PDB entry 4TMP | X-ray diffraction, 2.30 A resolution | chains A and B

== Chain A ==
Protein: Protein AF-9
From: Homo sapiens
Notes: fragment: YEATS domain
UniProtKB: P42568 (AF9_HUMAN); numbering as in UniProt (aligned over 1-138)
Amino-acid sequence (141 residues; numbered -2 to 138; the number before each row is that of its first residue; numbers below 1 keep their minus sign (Gly-2 is residue -2)):
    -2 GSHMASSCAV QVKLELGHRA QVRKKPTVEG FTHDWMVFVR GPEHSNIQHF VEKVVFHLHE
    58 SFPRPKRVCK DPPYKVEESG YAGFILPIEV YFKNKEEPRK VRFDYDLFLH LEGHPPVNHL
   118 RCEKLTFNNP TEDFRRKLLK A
Not modelled in the structure: -2 to 0
Construct notes: expression tag (-2 to 0)
UniProt features mapped onto this chain:
  - region (Histone H3K9cr binding): Tyr78 to Gly80, Leu106 to Leu108
  - site (Histone H3K9cr binding): Ser58, Asp103
  - mutagenesis: Phe28 (F28A: Decreased binding to crotonylated histone H3. Decreased binding to acetylated histone H3), His56 (H56A: Decreased binding to crotonylated histone H3. Decreased binding to acetylated histone H3), Ser58 (S58A: Decreased binding to crotonylated histone H3. Decreased binding to acetylated histone H3), Phe59 (F59A: Strongly decreased binding to crotonylated histone H3. Decreased binding to acetylated histone H3), Arg61 to Lys67 (Decreased DNA-binding), Gly77 (G77A: Decreased binding to crotonylated histone H3. Decreased binding to acetylated histone H3), Tyr78 to Ala79 (Binds equally well acetylated and crotonylated histone H3), Tyr78 (Y78A: Strongly decreased binding to crotonylated histone H3. Decreased binding to acetylated histone H3; Y78W: Does not affect ability to discriminate between acetylated and crotonylated histone H3), Phe81 (F81A: Decreased binding to acetylated histone H3), Asp103 (D103A: Decreased binding to acetylated histone H3)
Reported in the primary citation:
  - mutagenesis - F28A (KD = 30.4 uM), G77A: decreased binding to Ala-arg-thr-lys-gln-thr-ala-arg-aly-ser-thr (chain B)
  - mutagenesis - G77S: abolished binding to Ala-arg-thr-lys-gln-thr-ala-arg-aly-ser-thr (chain B)
  - mutagenesis - F59A, Y78A: decreased localization to MYC and PABPC1

== Chain B ==
Protein: Ala-arg-thr-lys-gln-thr-ala-arg-aly-ser-thr
UniProtKB: P84243 (H33_HUMAN); residues 1-11 here correspond to UniProt positions 2-12 (UniProt number = residue number + 1)
Amino-acid sequence (11 residues; each row starts with the number of its first residue):
     1 ARTKQTARKS T
Not modelled in the structure: 1-2
Modified residues: Lys9 (N(6)-acetyllysine; ALY)
UniProt features mapped onto this chain:
  - modified residue: Arg2 (Asymmetric dimethylarginine), Thr3 (Phosphothreonine), Lys4 (Allysine), Gln5 (5-glutamyl dopamine), Thr6 (Phosphothreonine), Arg8 (Citrulline), Lys9 (N6,N6,N6-trimethyllysine), Ser10 (ADP-ribosylserine), Thr11 (Phosphothreonine)
Reported in the primary citation:
  - post-translational modification sites: Lys9

== Chain A / chain B interface ==
Pairs across the interface - 30 pairs, chain A then chain B:
  Phe28(A) - Lys9(B)
  His30(A) - Thr6(B)
  His56(A) - Lys9(B)
  His56(A) - Ser10(B)  hydrogen bond (side chain-backbone)
  His56(A) - Thr11(B)  hydrogen bond (side chain-backbone)
  Ser58(A) - Lys9(B)
  Phe59(A) - Lys9(B)
  Gly77(A) - Lys9(B)
  Tyr78(A) - Lys9(B)
  Ala79(A) - Ala7(B)
  Ala79(A) - Arg8(B)
  Ala79(A) - Lys9(B)
  Gly80(A) - Thr6(B)
  Gly80(A) - Ala7(B)  hydrogen bond (backbone-backbone)
  Gly80(A) - Arg8(B)
  Gly80(A) - Lys9(B)  hydrogen bond (backbone-backbone)
  Phe81(A) - Arg8(B)
  Phe81(A) - Lys9(B)
  Ile82(A) - Arg8(B)
  Asp103(A) - Arg8(B)  salt bridge
  Phe105(A) - Gln5(B)
  Phe105(A) - Arg8(B)
  Leu106(A) - Gln5(B)
  Leu106(A) - Thr6(B)  hydrogen bond (backbone-backbone)
  His107(A) - Lys4(B)
  His107(A) - Thr6(B)
  Leu108(A) - Lys4(B)  hydrogen bond (backbone-backbone)
  Leu108(A) - Gln5(B)
  Leu108(A) - Thr6(B)
  His111(A) - Lys4(B)
Other interface residues (no listed pair), chain A (18 interface residues in all): Ser76
Other interface residues (no listed pair), chain B (9 interface residues in all): Thr3
The authors on this interface:
  - residue pairs: Phe28(A)-Lys9(B), Trp32(A)-Lys9(B) (water-mediated contact), His56(A)-Lys9(B), Ser58(A)-Lys9(B) (hydrogen bond), Phe59(A)-Lys9(B), Tyr78(A)-Lys9(B) (backbone contact), Ala79(A)-Lys9(B) (water-mediated contact), Ala79(A)-Thr6(B), Phe81(A)-Lys9(B), Asp103(A)-Arg8(B), Leu106(A)-Thr6(B), His107(A)-Lys4(B) (hydrophobic contact), Leu108(A)-Thr6(B), His111(A)-Lys4(B) (hydrophobic contact)

== In short ==
The interface between chain A and chain B involves 18 residues on one side and 9 on the other; the contacts
include 6 hydrogen bonds and 1 salt bridge. Among the polar pairs are Asp103(A)-Arg8(B), His56(A)-Ser10(B) and
His56(A)-Thr11(B). The paper describes contacts between Phe28(A) and Lys9(B), His56(A) and Lys9(B) and
Phe59(A) and Lys9(B) among others; water-mediated contacts between Trp32(A) and Lys9(B) and Ala79(A) and
Lys9(B); a hydrogen bond between Ser58(A) and Lys9(B). From the paper: F28A and G77A of chain A reduce binding
to Ala-arg-thr-lys-gln-thr-ala-arg-aly-ser-thr (chain B); a modification site at Lys9(B); 5 substitutions were
tested in all.
Here chain A is Protein AF-9 (Homo sapiens) and chain B is Ala-arg-thr-lys-gln-thr-ala-arg-aly-ser-thr. Entry
4TMP (Crystal structure of AF9 YEATS bound to H3K9ac peptide) was determined by X-ray diffraction.
